Entry 7VX5 (electron microscopy, 3.80 A resolution); this record covers chains A and E.

Chain A:
Name: Angiotensin-converting enzyme 2
From: Homo sapiens
Notes: EC 3.4.17.23, 3.4.17.-
Reference sequence: Q9BYF1 (ACE2_HUMAN); residues 17-615 here = UniProt positions 17-615
Amino-acid sequence (625 residues; each row starts with the number of its first residue; numbering starts at 0):
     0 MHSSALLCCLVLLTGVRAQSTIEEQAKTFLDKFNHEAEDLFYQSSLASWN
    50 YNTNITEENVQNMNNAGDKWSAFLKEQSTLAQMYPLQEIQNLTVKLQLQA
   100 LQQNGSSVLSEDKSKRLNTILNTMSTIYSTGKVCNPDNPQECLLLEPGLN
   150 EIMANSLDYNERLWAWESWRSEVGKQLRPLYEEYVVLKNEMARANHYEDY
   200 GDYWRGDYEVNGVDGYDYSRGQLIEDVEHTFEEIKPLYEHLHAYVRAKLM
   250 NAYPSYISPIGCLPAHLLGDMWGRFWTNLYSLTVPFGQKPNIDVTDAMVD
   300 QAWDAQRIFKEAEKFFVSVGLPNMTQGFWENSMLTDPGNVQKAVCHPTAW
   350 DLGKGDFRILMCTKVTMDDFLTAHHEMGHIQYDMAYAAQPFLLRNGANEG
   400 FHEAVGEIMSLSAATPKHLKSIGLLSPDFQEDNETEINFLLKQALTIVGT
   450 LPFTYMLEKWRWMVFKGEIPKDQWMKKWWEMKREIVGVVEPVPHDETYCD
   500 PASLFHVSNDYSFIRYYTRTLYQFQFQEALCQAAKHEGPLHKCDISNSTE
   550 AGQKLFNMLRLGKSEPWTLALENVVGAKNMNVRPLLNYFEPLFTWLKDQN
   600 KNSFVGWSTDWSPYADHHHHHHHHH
Not modelled in the structure: 0-18, 616-624
Differences from the reference sequence: initiating methionine (0); expression tag (1-16, 616-624)
Swiss-Prot annotation at these positions:
  - region (Interaction with SARS-CoV spike glycoprotein): Asp30 to Tyr41, Met82 to Pro84, Lys353 to Arg357
  - active site: Glu375 (Proton acceptor), His505 (Proton donor)
  - binding site (chloride): Arg169, Trp477, Lys481
  - binding site (substrate): Arg273, His345, Pro346, Tyr515
  - binding site (Zn(2+)): His374, His378, Glu402
  - glycosylation (N-linked (GlcNAc...) asparagine): Asn53, Asn90, Asn103, Asn322, Asn432, Asn546
  - mutagenesis: Ser19 (S19P: Increases slightly the interaction with RBD domain of SARS-CoV-2 spike protein), Gln24 to Lys26 (Slightly inhibits interaction with SARS-CoV spike glycoprotein), Gln24 (Q24T: Increases slightly the interaction with RBD domain of SARS-CoV-2 spike protein), Ala25 (A25V: Increases slightly the interaction with RBD domain of SARS-CoV-2 spike protein), Thr27 (T27Y: Increases slightly the interaction with RBD domain of SARS-CoV-2 spike protein. In sACE2.v2.2; increases interaction with RBD domain of SARS-CoV-2 spike protein ...), Leu29 (L29F: Increases slightly the interaction with RBD domain of SARS-CoV-2 spike protein), Lys31 (K31D: Abolishes interaction with SARS-CoV spike glycoprotein; K31Y: Increases slightly the interaction with RBD domain of SARS-CoV-2 spike protein), Asn33 (N33D: Increases slightly the interaction with RBD domain of SARS-CoV-2 spike protein), His34 (H34A: Increases slightly the interaction with RBD domain of SARS-CoV-2 spike protein), Glu37 (E37A: No effect on interaction with SARS-CoV spike glycoprotein), Asp38 (D38A: No effect on interaction with SARS-CoV spike glycoprotein), Leu39 (L39R: Increases slightly the interaction with RBD domain of SARS-CoV-2 spike protein), 48 further mutagenesis entries in UniProt
Disulfide bonds: Cys133-Cys141, Cys344-Cys361, Cys530-Cys542
Covalently attached groups: N-acetylglucosamine (NAG) linked to Asn53, Asn90, Asn322, Asn546
Ion coordination: Zn2+: His374, His378, Glu402

Chain E:
Name: Spike glycoprotein
From: Severe acute respiratory syndrome coronavirus 2
Reference sequence: P0DTC2 (SPIKE_SARS2); numbering as in UniProt (aligned over 1-1208)
Amino-acid sequence (1261 residues; each row starts with the number of its first residue):
     1 MFVFLVLLPLVSSQCVNLTTRTQLPPAYTNSFTRGVYYPDKVFRSSVLHS
    51 TQDLFLPFFSNVTWFHAIHVSGTNGTKRFDNPVLPFNDGVYFASTEKSNI
   101 IRGWIFGTTLDSKTQSLLIVNNATNVVIKVCEFQFCNDPFLDVYYHKNNK
   151 SWMKSEFRVYSSANNCTFEYVSQPFLMDLEGKQGNFKNLREFVFKNIDGY
   201 FKIYSKHTPINLVRDLPQGFSALEPLVDLPIGINITRFQTLLALHRSYLT
   251 PGDSSSGWTAGAAAYYVGYLQPRTFLLKYNENGTITDAVDCALDPLSETK
   301 CTLKSFTVEKGIYQTSNFRVQPTESIVRFPNITNLCPFGEVFNATRFASV
   351 YAWNRKRISNCVADYSVLYNSASFSTFKCYGVSPTKLNDLCFTNVYADSF
   401 VIRGDEVRQIAPGQTGKIADYNYKLPDDFTGCVIAWNSNNLDSKVGGNYN
   451 YRYRLFRKSNLKPFERDISTEIYQAGSTPCNGVQGFNCYFPLQSYGFQPT
   501 NGVGYQPYRVVVLSFELLHAPATVCGPKKSTNLVKNKCVNFNFNGLTGTG
   551 VLTESNKKFLPFQQFGRDIADTTDAVRDPQTLEILDITPCSFGGVSVITP
   601 GTNTSNQVAVLYQGVNCTEVPVAIHADQLTPTWRVYSTGSNVFQTRAGCL
   651 IGAEHVNNSYECDIPIGAGICASYQTQTNSRGSASSVASQSIIAYTMSLG
   701 AENSVAYSNNSIAIPTNFTISVTTEILPVSMTKTSVDCTMYICGDSTECS
   751 NLLLQYGSFCTQLNRALTGIAVEQDKNTQEVFAQVKQIYKTPPIKDFGGF
   801 NFSQILPDPSKPSKRSFIEDLLFNKVTLADAGFIKQYGDCLGDIAARDLI
   851 CAQKFNGLTVLPPLLTDEMIAQYTSALLAGTITSGWTFGAGAALQIPFAM
   901 QMAYRFNGIGVTQNVLYENQKLIANQFNSAIGKIQDSLSSTASALGKLQD
   951 VVNQNAQALNTLVKQLSSNFGAISSVLNDILSRLDPPEAEVQIDRLITGR
  1001 LQSLQTYVTQQLIRAAEIRASANLAATKMSECVLGQSKRVDFCGKGYHLM
  1051 SFPQSAPHGVVFLHVTYVPAQEKNFTTAPAICHDGKAHFPREGVFVSNGT
  1101 HWFVTQRNFYEPQIITTDNTFVSGNCDVVIGIVNNTVYDPLQPELDSFKE
  1151 ELDKYFKNHTSPDVDLGDISGINASVVNIQKEIDRLNEVAKNLNESLIDL
  1201 QELGKYEQGSGYIPEAPRDGQAYVRKDGEWVLLSTFLENLYFQGDYKDDD
  1251 DKHHHHHHHHH
Not modelled in the structure: 1-332, 527-1261
Differences from the reference sequence: variant Asp142 (Gly in P0DTC2), Lys154 (Glu in P0DTC2), Arg452 (Leu in P0DTC2), Gln484 (Glu in P0DTC2), Gly614 (Asp in P0DTC2), Arg681 (Pro in P0DTC2), Gly682 (Arg in P0DTC2), Ser683 (Arg in P0DTC2), Ser685 (Arg in P0DTC2), Pro986 (Lys in P0DTC2), Pro987 (Val in P0DTC2); expression tag (1209-1261)
Swiss-Prot annotation at these positions:
  - region: Asn280 to Cys301 (Putative superantigen), Arg403 to Asp405 (Integrin-binding motif), Asn448 to Tyr451, Tyr453 to Phe456 (Immunodominant HLA epitope recognized by the CD8+), Ser816 to Tyr837 (Fusion peptide 1), Lys835 to Phe855 (Fusion peptide 2), Asp1163 to Glu1202 (Heptad repeat 2)
  - site: Arg815, Ser816 (Cleavage)
  - glycosylation: Asn17 (N-linked (GlcNAc...) (complex) asparagine), Asn61 (N-linked (GlcNAc...) (hybrid) asparagine), Asn74 (N-linked (GlcNAc...) (complex) asparagine), Asn122 (N-linked (GlcNAc...) (hybrid) asparagine), Asn149 (N-linked (GlcNAc...) (complex) asparagine), Asn165 (N-linked (GlcNAc...) (complex) asparagine), Asn234 (N-linked (GlcNAc...) (high mannose) asparagine), Asn282 (N-linked (GlcNAc...) (complex) asparagine), Thr323 (O-linked (GalNAc) threonine), Ser325 (O-linked (HexNAc...) serine), Asn331 (N-linked (GlcNAc...) (complex) asparagine), Asn343 (N-linked (GlcNAc...) (complex) asparagine), Asn603 (N-linked (GlcNAc...) (hybrid) asparagine), Asn616 (N-linked (GlcNAc...) (complex) asparagine), Asn657 (N-linked (GlcNAc...) (complex) asparagine), Thr676 (O-linked (GlcNAc...) threonine), Thr678 (O-linked (GlcNAc...) threonine), Asn709 (N-linked (GlcNAc...) (high mannose) asparagine), Asn717 (N-linked (GlcNAc...) (hybrid) asparagine), Asn801 (N-linked (GlcNAc...) (hybrid) asparagine) and 6 more in UniProt
  - natural variant: Leu5 (L5F: In strain: Iota/B.1.526), Ser13 (S13I: In strain: Epsilon/B.1.427/B.1.429), Leu18 (L18F: In strain: Beta/B.1.351, Gamma/P.1 and 1 more), Thr19 (T19I: In strain: Omicron/BQ.1.1, Omicron/XBB.1.5 and 1 more; T19R: In strain: Delta/B.1.617.2, Omicron/BA.2 and 4 more), Thr20 (T20N: In strain: Gamma/P.1), Leu24 to Ala27 (sequence variant, change not given here; In strain: Omicron/BA.2, Omicron/BA.2.12.1 and 6 more), Pro26 (P26S: In strain: Gamma/P.1), Gln52 (Q52H: In strain: Omicron/EG.5.1), Ala67 (A67V: In strain: Eta/B.1.525, Omicron/BA.1), His69 to Val70 (deletion: In strain: Alpha/B.1.1.7, Eta/B.1.525 and 5 more), Gly75 (G75V: In strain: Lambda/C.37), Thr76 (T76I: In strain: Lambda/C.37), 77 further natural variant entries in UniProt
  - mutagenesis: His69 to Val70 (Increased incorporation of cleaved spike into virions), Asn121 (N121Q: Partial loss of biliverdin affinity), Arg190 (R190K: Partial loss of biliverdin affinity), Asn234 (N234Q: Increased resistance to neutralizing antibodies), Asn331 (N331Q: Reduced viral infectivity), Asn343 (N343Q: Reduced viral infectivity), Tyr453 (Y453F: Decreased HLA binding to NF9 epitope. Increased binding affinity to human ACE2), Ala475 (A475V: Increased resistance to neutralizing antibodies), Val483 (V483A: Increased resistance to neutralizing antibodies), Phe490 (F490L: Increased resistance to neutralizing antibodies and human covalescent sera neutralization), Gln493 (Q493N: Reduced host ACE2-binding affinity in vitro; Q493Y: Reduced host ACE2-binding affinity in vitro), Asn501 (N501T: Reduced host ACE2-binding affinity in vitro; N501Y: Increased binding affinity to human ACE2), 7 further mutagenesis entries in UniProt
Disulfide bonds: Cys336-Cys361, Cys379-Cys432, Cys391-Cys525, Cys480-Cys488
Covalently attached groups: N-acetylglucosamine (NAG) linked to Asn343
Reported in the primary citation:
  - conformationally variable residues (loop rearrangement): Thr470 to Phe490

Chain A / chain E interface:
Contacting residue pairs (35; chain A residue first):
  Gln24(A) - Gly476(E)
  Gln24(A) - Asn487(E)  hydrogen bond
  Thr27(A) - Phe456(E)
  Thr27(A) - Tyr473(E)
  Thr27(A) - Tyr489(E)
  Phe28(A) - Tyr489(E)
  Asp30(A) - Lys417(E)  salt bridge
  Asp30(A) - Leu455(E)
  Asp30(A) - Phe456(E)
  Lys31(A) - Phe456(E)
  Lys31(A) - Gln493(E)  hydrogen bond
  His34(A) - Tyr453(E)  hydrogen bond
  His34(A) - Leu455(E)
  Glu35(A) - Gln493(E)  hydrogen bond
  Glu37(A) - Tyr505(E)
  Asp38(A) - Tyr449(E)  hydrogen bond
  Tyr41(A) - Gln498(E)
  Tyr41(A) - Thr500(E)  hydrogen bond
  Tyr41(A) - Asn501(E)
  Gln42(A) - Tyr449(E)  hydrogen bond
  Gln42(A) - Gln498(E)
  Met82(A) - Phe486(E)  hydrophobic
  Tyr83(A) - Phe486(E)  hydrophobic
  Tyr83(A) - Asn487(E)  hydrogen bond
  Tyr83(A) - Tyr489(E)
  Asn330(A) - Thr500(E)  hydrogen bond (side chain-backbone)
  Lys353(A) - Gly496(E)  hydrogen bond (side chain-backbone)
  Lys353(A) - Asn501(E)
  Lys353(A) - Gly502(E)  hydrogen bond (backbone-backbone)
  Lys353(A) - Tyr505(E)
  Gly354(A) - Gly502(E)
  Gly354(A) - Tyr505(E)
  Asp355(A) - Thr500(E)
  Arg357(A) - Thr500(E)
  Arg393(A) - Tyr505(E)
Other interface residues (no listed pair), chain A (20 interface residues in all): Ser19
Other interface residues (no listed pair), chain E (21 interface residues in all): Gly446, Ala475, Phe490, Phe497

Overview:
20 residues of chain A and 21 residues of chain E are in contact; the contacts include 11 hydrogen bonds and 1
salt bridge. Among the polar pairs are Asp30(A)-Lys417(E), Gln24(A)-Asn487(E) and Lys31(A)-Gln493(E).
Covalently linked N-acetylglucosamine: at Asn53(A), Asn90(A), Asn322(A) and Asn546(A). Covalently linked
N-acetylglucosamine: at Asn343(E). The paper reports conformational variability at Thr470(E).
Chain A is Angiotensin-converting enzyme 2 (Homo sapiens) and chain E is Spike glycoprotein (Severe acute
respiratory syndrome coronavirus 2); the structure, ACE2-RBD in SARS-CoV-2 Kappa variant S-ACE2 complex, was
determined by electron microscopy together with 7VX4, 7VX9, 7VXA, 7VXB, 7VXC, 7VXD and 3 further entries from
the same study.
